8R7J - chains A and B of the 3 polymer chains in the assembly; structure by electron microscopy, 3.50 A resolution.

[Chain A]
Protein: Germinal-center associated nuclear protein
Organism: Homo sapiens
Notes: EC 2.3.1.48, 2.3.1.-
UniProtKB: O60318 (GANP_HUMAN); numbering as in UniProt (aligned over 582-1004)
Amino-acid sequence (423 residues; each row starts with the number of its first residue):
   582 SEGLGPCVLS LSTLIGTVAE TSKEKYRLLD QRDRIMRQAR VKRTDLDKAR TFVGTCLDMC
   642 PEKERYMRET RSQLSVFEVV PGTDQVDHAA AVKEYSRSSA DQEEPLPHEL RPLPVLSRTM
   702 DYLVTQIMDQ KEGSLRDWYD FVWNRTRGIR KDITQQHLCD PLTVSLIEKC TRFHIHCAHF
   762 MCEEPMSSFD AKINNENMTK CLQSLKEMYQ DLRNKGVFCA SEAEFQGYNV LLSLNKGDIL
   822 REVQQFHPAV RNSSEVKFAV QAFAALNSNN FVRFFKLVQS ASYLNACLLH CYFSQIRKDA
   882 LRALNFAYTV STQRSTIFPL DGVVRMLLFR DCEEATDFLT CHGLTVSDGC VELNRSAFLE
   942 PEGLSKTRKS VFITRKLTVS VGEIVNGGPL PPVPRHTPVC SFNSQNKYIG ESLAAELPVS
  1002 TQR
Not modelled in the structure: 582-632, 678-683, 977-1004

[Chain B]
Protein: PCI domain-containing protein 2
Organism: Homo sapiens
UniProtKB: Q5JVF3 (PCID2_HUMAN); numbering as in UniProt (aligned over 1-399)
Amino-acid sequence (399 residues; each row starts with the number of its first residue):
     1 MAHITINQYL QQVYEAIDSR DGASCAELVS FKHPHVANPR LQMASPEEKC QQVLEPPYDE
    61 MFAAHLRCTY AVGNHDFIEA YKCQTVIVQS FLRAFQAHKE ENWALPVMYA VALDLRVFAN
   121 NADQQLVKKG KSKVGDMLEK AAELLMSCFR VCASDTRAGI EDSKKWGMLF LVNQLFKIYF
   181 KINKLHLCKP LIRAIDSSNL KDDYSTAQRV TYKYYVGRKA MFDSDFKQAE EYLSFAFEHC
   241 HRSSQKNKRM ILIYLLPVKM LLGHMPTVEL LKKYHLMQFA EVTRAVSEGN LLLLHEALAK
   301 HEAFFIRCGI FLILEKLKII TYRNLFKKVY LLLKTHQLSL DAFLVALKFM QVEDVDIDEV
   361 QCILANLIYM GHVKGYISHQ HQKLVVSKQN PFPPLSTVC
Not modelled in the structure: 1-4, 36-45, 124-134, 157-159, 289-291, 396-399
Disulfides: Cys-68/Cys-83
Reported in the primary citation:
  - mutagenesis - K374D/K388D: abolished growth

[How chain A and chain B interact]
Pairs across the interface (43; chain A residue first):
  Leu-821(A) / Leu-312(B)  hydrophobic
  Arg-822(A) / Phe-180(B)
  Arg-822(A) / Asn-183(B)  hydrogen bond
  Arg-822(A) / Leu-185(B)
  Arg-822(A) / Phe-222(B)
  Gln-825(A) / Phe-305(B)
  Gln-825(A) / Ile-306(B)
  Gln-825(A) / Gly-309(B)
  Gln-825(A) / Ile-310(B)
  Gln-825(A) / Phe-311(B)
  Gln-825(A) / Leu-312(B)
  Gln-826(A) / Asn-183(B)  hydrogen bond
  Arg-832(A) / Ile-306(B)
  Val-841(A) / Leu-312(B)  hydrophobic
  Val-841(A) / Glu-315(B)
  Ala-845(A) / Glu-315(B)
  Ser-849(A) / Asn-366(B)  hydrogen bond (backbone-side chain)
  Asn-850(A) / Asn-366(B)  hydrogen bond (backbone-side chain)
  Asn-851(A) / Glu-359(B)  hydrogen bond
  Asn-851(A) / Cys-362(B)  hydrogen bond
  Asn-851(A) / Ile-363(B)
  Phe-852(A) / Cys-362(B)  hydrophobic
  Val-853(A) / Asp-358(B)
  Val-853(A) / Glu-359(B)
  Val-853(A) / Cys-362(B)  hydrophobic
  Arg-854(A) / Glu-353(B)  hydrogen bond (side chain-backbone)
  Arg-854(A) / Asp-354(B)  hydrogen bond (side chain-backbone)
  Arg-854(A) / Val-355(B)
  Arg-854(A) / Glu-359(B)  salt bridge
  Lys-857(A) / Asp-356(B)  salt bridge
  Arg-883(A) / Tyr-369(B)
  Phe-887(A) / Ile-368(B)
  Phe-887(A) / Tyr-369(B)  hydrophobic
  Ala-888(A) / Ala-365(B)  hydrophobic
  Ala-888(A) / Ile-368(B)  hydrophobic
  Ala-888(A) / Tyr-376(B)
  Ala-888(A) / Ile-377(B)  hydrogen bond (backbone-backbone)
  Tyr-889(A) / Gln-361(B)  hydrogen bond
  Tyr-889(A) / Ile-377(B)
  Tyr-889(A) / His-379(B)
  Thr-890(A) / Tyr-376(B)
  Pro-900(A) / His-379(B)
  Arg-906(A) / Asp-358(B)  salt bridge
Interface residues without a listed pair, chain A (29 interface residues in all): Gln-784, Gly-818, Asp-819, Val-824, Ala-884, Leu-885, Phe-899, Met-907
Interface residues without a listed pair, chain B (29 interface residues in all): Lys-184, Ile-319

[Overview]
Chain A and chain B each contribute 29 residues to their interface; the contacts include 10 hydrogen bonds and
3 salt bridges. Polar pairs include Arg-854(A)/Glu-359(B), Lys-857(A)/Asp-356(B) and Arg-906(A)/Asp-358(B).
From the paper: K374D/K388D of chain B abolish growth.
Here chain A is Germinal-center associated nuclear protein and chain B is PCI domain-containing protein 2,
both from Homo sapiens. Entry 8R7J (Cryo-EM structure of the human TREX-2 complex) was determined by electron
microscopy (same publication as 8R7K).
